6BN6 - chain A; structure by X-ray diffraction, 2.40 A resolution.

[Chain A]
Protein: Nuclear receptor ROR-gamma
Source organism: Homo sapiens
Notes: fragment: Ligand-binding domain
UniProtKB: P51449 (RORG_HUMAN); residue numbers follow UniProt; this construct covers 265-508
Amino-acid sequence (265 residues; numbered 244 to 508; the number before each row is that of its first residue):
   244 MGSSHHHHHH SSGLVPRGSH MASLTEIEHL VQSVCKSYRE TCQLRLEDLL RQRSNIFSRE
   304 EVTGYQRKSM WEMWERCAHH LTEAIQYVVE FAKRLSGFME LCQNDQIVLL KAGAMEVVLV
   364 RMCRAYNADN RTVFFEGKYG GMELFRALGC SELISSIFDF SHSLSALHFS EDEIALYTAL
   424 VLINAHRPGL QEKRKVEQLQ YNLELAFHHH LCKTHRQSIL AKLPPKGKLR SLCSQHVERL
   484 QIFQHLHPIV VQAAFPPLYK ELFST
Unresolved in the structure: 244-264, 493-508
Sequence notes: initiating methionine (244); expression tag (245-264)
Residues lining bound ligands: XGH (2-[(2S)-4-[(4-fluorophenyl)sulfonyl]-7-(1,1,1,3,3,3-hexafluoro-2-hydroxypropan-2-yl)-3,4-dihydro-2H-1,4-benzothiazin-2-yl]-N-(2-hydroxy-2-methylpropyl)acetamide): C285, Q286, L287, W317, C320, H323, L324, A327, M358, V361, R364, M365, R367, A368, V376, F378, F388, L391, L396, I397, I400, F401, H479, L483
Swiss-Prot annotation at these positions:
  - motif: L501 to F506 (AF-2)
  - mutagenesis: A327 (A327F: Completely abolishes transcriptional activity), F378 (F378Q: Completely abolishes transcriptional activity), I397 (I397N: Nearly abolishes transcriptional activity)

[Summary]
Chain A binds compound XGH. UniProt lists 3 mutagenesis sites.
Chain A is Nuclear receptor ROR-gamma (Homo sapiens); the structure, Identification of bicyclic
hexafluoroisopropyl alcohol sulfonamides as rorgt/rorc inverse agonists, was determined by X-ray diffraction
together with 6BNS from the same study.
